PDB entry 5TN7 | X-ray diffraction, 2.24 A resolution | chains A and C of the 4 polymer chains in the assembly

== Chain A ==
Molecule: Estrogen receptor
Source organism: Homo sapiens
Notes: fragment: ligand-binding domain
Reference sequence: P03372 (ESR1_HUMAN); numbering as in UniProt (aligned over 298-554)
Sequence (257 residues; row label = number of the first residue in the row):
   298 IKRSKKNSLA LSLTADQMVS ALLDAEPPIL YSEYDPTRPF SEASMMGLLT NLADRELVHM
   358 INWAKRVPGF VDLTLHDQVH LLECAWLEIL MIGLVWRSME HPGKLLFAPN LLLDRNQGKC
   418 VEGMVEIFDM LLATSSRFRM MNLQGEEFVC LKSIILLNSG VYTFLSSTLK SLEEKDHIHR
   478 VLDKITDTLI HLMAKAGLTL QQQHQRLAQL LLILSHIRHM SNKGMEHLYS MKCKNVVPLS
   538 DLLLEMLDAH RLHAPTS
Unresolved in the structure: 298-304, 462-469, 549-554
Sequence notes: engineered mutation Ser537 (Tyr in P03372)
Residues lining bound ligands: 7G2 (3-fluoro-3'-[(E)-(hydroxyimino)methyl][1,1'-biphenyl]-4,4'-diol): Met343, Leu346, Leu349, Ala350, Glu353, Leu387, Met388, Leu391, Arg394, Phe404, Met421, Ile424, Gly521, His524, Leu525

== Chain C ==
Molecule: Nuclear receptor coactivator 2
Notes: fragment: Nuclear receptor-interacting peptide
Reference sequence: Q15596 (NCOA2_HUMAN); residues 686-698 here = UniProt positions 686-698
Sequence (13 residues; each row starts with the number of its first residue):
   686 KHKILHRLLQ DSS
Unresolved in the structure: 686-687, 697-698

== How chain A and chain C interact ==
Contacting residue pairs (21):
  Val355(A) - Leu693(C)  hydrophobic
  Ile358(A) - Leu690(C)  hydrophobic
  Ile358(A) - Leu693(C)  hydrophobic
  Ile358(A) - Leu694(C)  hydrophobic
  Lys362(A) - Leu693(C)
  Lys362(A) - Leu694(C)
  Lys362(A) - Asp696(C)  hydrogen bond (side chain-backbone)
  Leu372(A) - His691(C)
  Leu372(A) - Gln695(C)
  Gln375(A) - Leu694(C)
  Val376(A) - Leu690(C)  hydrophobic
  Val376(A) - His691(C)
  Val376(A) - Leu694(C)  hydrophobic
  Leu379(A) - Leu694(C)  hydrophobic
  Glu380(A) - Leu690(C)
  Asp538(A) - Ile689(C)
  Leu539(A) - Ile689(C)  hydrophobic
  Glu542(A) - Lys688(C)
  Glu542(A) - Ile689(C)  hydrogen bond (side chain-backbone)
  Glu542(A) - Leu690(C)
  Met543(A) - Leu690(C)  hydrophobic
Interface residues without a listed pair, chain A (14 interface residues in all): Asn359, Phe367

== Overview ==
14 residues of chain A and 8 residues of chain C are in contact; the contacts include 2 hydrogen bonds. Polar
contacts include Lys362(A)-Asp696(C) and Glu542(A)-Ile689(C). Bound to chain A: compound 7G2.
Chain A is Estrogen receptor (Homo sapiens) and chain C is Nuclear receptor coactivator 2; the structure,
Crystal Structure of the ER-alpha Ligand-binding Domain (Y537S) in Complex with
(E)-3'-fluoro-4'-hydroxy-3-((hydroxyiminio)methyl)-[1,1'-biphenyl]-4-olate, was determined by X-ray
diffraction together with 5KR9, 5KRA, 5KRC, 5KRF, 5KRH, 5KRI and 43 further entries from the same study.
